Entry 1AOI (X-ray diffraction, 2.80 A resolution); this record covers chains J and B of the 10 polymer chains in the assembly.

== Chain J ==
Molecule: Palindromic 146 bp DNA repeat 8/9 from human x-chromosome alpha satellite DNA
Sequence (146 nucleotides; row label = number of the first residue in the row):
   147 ATCAATATCC ACCTGCAGAT TCTACCAAAA GTGTATTTGG AAACTGCTCC ATCAAAAGGC
   207 ATGTTCAGCT GAATTCAGCT GAACATGCCT TTTGATGGAG CAGTTTCCAA ATACACTTTT
   267 GGTAGAATCT GCAGGTGGAT ATTGAT

== Chain B ==
Name: Histone H4
Source organism: Xenopus laevis
Notes: fragment: histone h4
UniProt: P62799 (H4_XENLA); residues 16-102 here correspond to UniProt positions 17-103 (UniProt number = residue number + 1)
Chain sequence (87 residues; numbered 16 to 102; the number before each row is that of its first residue):
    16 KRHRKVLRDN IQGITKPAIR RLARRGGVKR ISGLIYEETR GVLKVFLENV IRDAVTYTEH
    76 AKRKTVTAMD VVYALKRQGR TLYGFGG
Disordered / not traced: 16-19

== Interface between chain J and chain B ==
Contacting residue pairs (17; chain J residue first):
  DT226(J) with Arg45(B), hydrogen bond to the base
  DG227(J) with Arg45(B), sugar contact; Ile46(B), sugar contact; Ser47(B), hydrogen bond to the phosphate; Gly48(B), hydrogen bond to the phosphate
  DA228(J) with Arg35(B), salt bridge to the phosphate; Lys44(B), phosphate contact; Arg45(B), phosphate contact; Ile46(B), hydrogen bond to the phosphate
  DC235(J) with Lys20(B), sugar contact
  DT236(J) with Lys20(B), phosphate contact; Val21(B), phosphate contact
  DT237(J) with Arg23(B), salt bridge to the phosphate
  DG246(J) with Lys79(B), salt bridge to the phosphate
  DC247(J) with Arg78(B), phosphate contact; Lys79(B), hydrogen bond to the phosphate; Thr80(B), hydrogen bond to the phosphate
Interface residues without a listed pair, chain J (9 interface residues in all): DA229
Interface residues without a listed pair, chain B (13 interface residues in all): Arg39

== Overview ==
9 residues of chain J face 13 of chain B across their interface, with 6 hydrogen bonds and 3 salt bridges.
Polar pairs include DT226(J)-Arg45(B), DG227(J)-Ser47(B) and DG227(J)-Gly48(B).
Chain J is Palindromic 146 bp DNA repeat 8/9 from human x-chromosome alpha satellite DNA and chain B is
Histone H4 (Xenopus laevis); the structure, Complex between nucleosome core particle (h3,h4,h2a,h2b) and 146
bp long DNA fragment, was determined by X-ray diffraction.
